PDB entry 8PIM | electron microscopy, 3.40 A resolution | chains P and A of the 9 polymer chains in the assembly

Chain P:
Name: Transcription antitermination protein RfaH
From: Escherichia coli
UniProtKB: P0AFW0 (RFAH_ECOLI); residue numbers follow UniProt; this construct covers 1-162
Chain sequence (164 residues; numbered -1 to 162; the number before each row is that of its first residue; numbers below 1 keep their minus sign (Gly-1 is residue -1)):
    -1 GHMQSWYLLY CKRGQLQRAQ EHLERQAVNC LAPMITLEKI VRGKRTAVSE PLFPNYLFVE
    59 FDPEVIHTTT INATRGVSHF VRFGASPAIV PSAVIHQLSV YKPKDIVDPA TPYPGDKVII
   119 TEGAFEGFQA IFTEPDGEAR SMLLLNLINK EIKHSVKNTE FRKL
Disordered / not traced: -1 to 0
Construct notes: expression tag (-1 to 0)

Chain A:
Molecule: non-template DNA
Sequence (40 nucleotides; each row starts with the number of its first residue):
     1 CACCACCACG CGGGCGGTAG CGTGCTTTTT TCGATCTTCC
Disordered / not traced: 1-5

Interface between chain P and chain A:
Contacting residue pairs (25):
  Tyr8(P) - DG12(A)  phosphate contact
  Tyr8(P) - DG13(A)  phosphate contact
  Lys10(P) - DG16(A)  hydrogen bond to the base
  Lys10(P) - DG17(A)  hydrogen bond to the base
  Arg11(P) - DG10(A)  base contact
  His20(P) - DT18(A)  base contact
  Arg23(P) - DT18(A)  base contact
  Gln24(P) - DT18(A)  base contact
  Arg40(P) - DA8(A)  hydrogen bond to the base
  Arg40(P) - DC9(A)  hydrogen bond to the base
  Thr68(P) - DT18(A)  sugar contact
  Thr68(P) - DA19(A)  hydrogen bond to the phosphate
  Asn70(P) - DG17(A)  hydrogen bond to the base
  Ala71(P) - DG17(A)  base contact
  Ala71(P) - DT18(A)  phosphate contact
  Ala71(P) - DA19(A)  sugar contact
  Thr72(P) - DG17(A)  hydrogen bond to the base
  Thr72(P) - DT18(A)  base contact
  Arg73(P) - DG17(A)  base contact
  Arg73(P) - DT18(A)  salt bridge to the phosphate
  Gly74(P) - DG17(A)  hydrogen bond to the base
  Val75(P) - DG16(A)  base contact
  Val75(P) - DG17(A)  hydrogen bond to the base
  Ser76(P) - DG13(A)  phosphate contact
  Ser76(P) - DG16(A)  base contact
Also at the interface, not in a pair above, chain P (20 interface residues in all): Cys9, Gln13, Asn53, Thr67, Arg160
Also at the interface, not in a pair above, chain A (10 interface residues in all): DC11

Overview:
Chain P and chain A form an interface of 20 and 10 residues respectively, with 9 hydrogen bonds and 1 salt
bridge. Among the polar pairs are Lys10(P)-DG16(A), Lys10(P)-DG17(A) and Arg40(P)-DA8(A).
Here chain P is Transcription antitermination protein RfaH (Escherichia coli) and chain A is non-template DNA.
Entry 8PIM (fully recruited RfaH bound to E. coli transcription complex paused at ops site (not complementary
scaffold)) was determined by electron microscopy together with 8PEN, 8PFG, 8PFJ, 8PH9, 8PHK, 8PIB, 8PID and
8PIL from the same study.
